6JZN - chains C and G; structure by X-ray diffraction, 2.89 A resolution.

Chain C:
Name: Plastid division protein CDP1, chloroplastic
Organism: Arabidopsis thaliana
UniProt: Q8VY16 (CDP1_ARATH); numbering as in UniProt (aligned over 685-819)
Chain sequence (149 residues; each row starts with the number of its first residue):
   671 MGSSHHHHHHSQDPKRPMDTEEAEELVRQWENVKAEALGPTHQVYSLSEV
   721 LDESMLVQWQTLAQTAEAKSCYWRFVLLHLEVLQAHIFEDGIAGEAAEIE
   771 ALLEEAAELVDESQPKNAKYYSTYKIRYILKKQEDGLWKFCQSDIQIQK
Not modelled in the structure: 671-685, 819
Construct notes: expression tag (671-684)

Chain G:
Name: Peptide from Plastid division protein PDV1
Organism: Arabidopsis thaliana
UniProt: Q9FK13 (PDV1_ARATH); numbering as in UniProt (aligned over 263-272)
Chain sequence (10 residues; row label = number of the first residue in the row):
   263 DHLDVMMARG
Not modelled in the structure: 263
Swiss-Prot annotation at these positions:
  - mutagenesis: Gly272 (G272D: In pdv1-2; reduced number of constricted and large chloroplasts, impaired subchloroplastic localization to the division site in the plastid outermembrane. Impaired interaction with CDP1/PARC6)

Interface between chain C and chain G:
Pairs across the interface - 33 pairs, chain C then chain G:
  Trp700(C) with Gly272(G), hydrogen bond (side chain-backbone)
  Glu701(C) with Gly272(G)
  Lys704(C) with Ala270(G), hydrogen bond (side chain-backbone); Gly272(G), hydrogen bond (side chain-backbone)
  Leu708(C) with Ala270(G), hydrophobic
  Trp729(C) with Met269(G); Ala270(G); Arg271(G); Gly272(G)
  Leu732(C) with Met269(G)
  Thr735(C) with Leu265(G)
  Ala736(C) with Leu265(G), hydrophobic
  Lys739(C) with His264(G)
  Trp743(C) with Asp266(G); Val267(G), hydrogen bond (side chain-backbone); Ala270(G)
  Phe745(C) with Ala270(G), hydrophobic
  Glu775(C) with Ala270(G)
  Leu779(C) with Val267(G)
  Asp781(C) with His264(G), salt bridge
  Ala788(C) with Val267(G)
  Tyr790(C) with Val267(G); Met268(G), hydrophobic; Ala270(G); Arg271(G)
  Ser792(C) with Arg271(G)
  Tyr794(C) with Arg271(G); Gly272(G), hydrogen bond (side chain-backbone)
  Ile796(C) with Gly272(G)
  Tyr798(C) with Gly272(G), hydrogen bond (side chain-backbone)
  Ile815(C) with Arg271(G); Gly272(G)
  Ile817(C) with Arg271(G)
Other interface residues (no listed pair), chain C (27 interface residues in all): Cys741, Leu773, Ala777, Glu778, Lys789

In short:
The interface between chain C and chain G involves 27 residues on one side and 9 on the other, with 6 hydrogen
bonds and 1 salt bridge. Polar contacts include Asp781(C)-His264(G), Trp700(C)-Gly272(G) and
Lys704(C)-Ala270(G). Curated annotation (UniProt) lists one mutagenesis site on chain G.
Chain C is Plastid division protein CDP1, chloroplastic and chain G is Peptide from Plastid division protein
PDV1, both from Arabidopsis thaliana; the structure, Structure of the intermembrane space region of
PARC6-PDV1, was determined by X-ray diffraction.
